Entry 7S6Q (X-ray diffraction, 1.96 A resolution); this record covers chains D and E of the 8 polymer chains in the assembly.

== Chain D ==
Molecule: Methane monooxygenase regulatory protein B
Organism: Methylosinus trichosporium OB3b
UniProt: A0A2D2D0T8 (A0A2D2D0T8_METTR); residues 3-133 here = UniProt positions 3-133
Amino-acid sequence (131 residues; row label = number of the first residue in the row):
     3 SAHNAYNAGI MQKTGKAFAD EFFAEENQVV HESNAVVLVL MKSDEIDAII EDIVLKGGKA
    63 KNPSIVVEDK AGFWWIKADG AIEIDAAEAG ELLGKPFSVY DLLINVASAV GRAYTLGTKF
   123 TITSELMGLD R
Not modelled in the structure: 3
Sequence notes: engineered mutation Ala-109 (Ser in A0A2D2D0T8), Ala-111 (Thr in A0A2D2D0T8)
Reported in the primary citation:
  - binding site for 1,2-ethanediol: Ala-111
  - conformationally variable residues: Ala-109 to Val-112
  - mutagenesis - S109A/T111A (3-4 fold): increased catalytic activity on substrates larger than methane (citing earlier work)
  - mutagenesis - T111A: increased catalytic activity on ethane (citing earlier work)

== Chain E ==
Molecule: Methane monooxygenase component A alpha chain
Organism: Methylosinus trichosporium OB3b
Notes: EC 1.-.-.-
UniProt: A0A2D2D5X0 (A0A2D2D5X0_METTR); numbering as in UniProt (aligned over 12-526)
Amino-acid sequence (515 residues; row label = number of the first residue in the row):
    12 DALKVNRAPV GVEPQEVHKW LQSFNWDFKE NRTKYPTKYH MANETKEQFK VIAKEYARME
    72 AAKDERQFGT LLDGLTRLGA GNKVHPRWGE TMKVISNFLE VGEYNAIAAS AMLWDSATAA
   132 EQKNGYLAQV LDEIRHTHQC AFINHYYSKH YHDPAGHNDA RRTRAIGPLW KGMKRVFADG
   192 FISGDAVECS VNLQLVGEAC FTNPLIVAVT EWASANGDEI TPTVFLSVET DELRHMANGY
   252 QTVVSIANDP ASAKFLNTDL NNAFWTQQKY FTPVLGYLFE YGSKFKVEPW VKTWNRWVYE
   312 DWGGIWIGRL GKYGVESPAS LRDAKRDAYW AHHDLALAAY AMWPLGFARL ALPDEEDQAW
   372 FEANYPGWAD HYGKIFNEWK KLGYEDPKSG FIPYQWLLAN GHDVYIDRVS QVPFIPSLAK
   432 GTGSLRVHEF NGKKHSLTDD WGERQWLIEP ERYECHNVFE QYEGRELSEV IAEGHGVRSD
   492 GKTLIAQPHT RGDNLWTLED IKRAGCVFPD PLAKF
Bound ions: Fe ion site 1: Glu-114, Glu-144, His-147 (together with benzoic acid); Fe ion site 2: Glu-144, Glu-209, Glu-243, His-246 (together with benzoic acid)
Small-molecule neighbours: benzoic acid (BEZ): Leu-110, Glu-114, Ala-117, Glu-144, His-147, Phe-188, Phe-192, Leu-204, Gly-208, Glu-209, Thr-213, Leu-216, Glu-243, His-246

== How chain D and chain E interact ==
Pairs across the interface (12):
  Met-43(D) / Asp-84(E)
  Lys-44(D) / Arg-88(E)  hydrogen bond (backbone-side chain)
  Ser-45(D) / Leu-83(E)
  Ser-45(D) / Thr-87(E)
  Asp-46(D) / Leu-83(E)  hydrogen bond (backbone-backbone)
  Asp-46(D) / Thr-87(E)
  Asp-46(D) / Lys-160(E)  salt bridge
  Asp-46(D) / His-161(E)  salt bridge
  Asp-49(D) / Thr-87(E)
  Ala-73(D) / Arg-88(E)
  Gly-74(D) / Arg-88(E)
  Lys-97(D) / Leu-83(E)
Other interface residues (no listed pair), chain D (9 interface residues in all): Glu-47
Other interface residues (no listed pair), chain E (7 interface residues in all): Tyr-157

== Summary ==
9 residues of chain D face 7 of chain E across their interface, with 2 hydrogen bonds and 2 salt bridges.
Among the polar pairs are Asp-46(D)/Lys-160(E), Asp-46(D)/His-161(E) and Lys-44(D)/Arg-88(E). From the paper:
a binding site for 1,2-ethanediol at Ala-111(D); S109A/T111A of chain D increase catalytic activity on
substrates larger than methane.
Chain D is Methane monooxygenase regulatory protein B and chain E is Methane monooxygenase component A alpha
chain, both from Methylosinus trichosporium OB3b; the structure, Complex structure of Methane monooxygenase
hydroxylase and regulatory subunit DBL2, was determined by X-ray diffraction (same publication as 7S6R, 7S6S,
7S6T and 7S7H).
